6A6E - chains A and B; structure by X-ray diffraction, 2.09 A resolution.

# Chain A (and B)
Name: Cysteine desulfurase
Organism: Fervidobacterium islandicum
Notes: EC 2.8.1.7; chain B of this document is another copy of the same molecule, construct and numbering; everything in this record applies to it too
UniProt: A0A1B0VPZ3 (A0A1B0VPZ3_FERIS); residue numbers follow UniProt; this construct covers 1-421
Amino-acid sequence (425 residues; numbered -3 to 421; the number before each row is that of its first residue; numbers below 1 keep their minus sign (Ser-3 is residue -3)):
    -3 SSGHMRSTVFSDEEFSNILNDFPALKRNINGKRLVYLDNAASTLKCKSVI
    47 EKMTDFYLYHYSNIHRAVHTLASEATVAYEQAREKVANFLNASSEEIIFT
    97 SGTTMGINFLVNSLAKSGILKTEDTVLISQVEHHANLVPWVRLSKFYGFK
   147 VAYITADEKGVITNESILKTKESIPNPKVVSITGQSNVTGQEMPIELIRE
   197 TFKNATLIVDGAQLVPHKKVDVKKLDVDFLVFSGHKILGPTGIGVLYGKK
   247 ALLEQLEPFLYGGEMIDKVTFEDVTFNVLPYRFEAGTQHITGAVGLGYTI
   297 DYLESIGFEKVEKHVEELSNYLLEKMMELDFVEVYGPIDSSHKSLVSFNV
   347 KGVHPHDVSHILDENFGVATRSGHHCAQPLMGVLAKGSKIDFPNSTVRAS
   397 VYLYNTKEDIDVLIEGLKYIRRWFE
Not modelled in the structure: -3 to -1
Construct notes: expression tag (-3 to 0)
Modified residues: Cys372 (S-mercaptocysteine; CSS)
Covalently attached groups: pyridoxal phosphate (PLP) linked to Lys232
Ligand contacts: pyridoxal phosphate (PLP): Ala36, Gly98, Thr99, Thr100, His129, Ala131, Thr179, Gln181, Asn183, Asp206, Ala208, Gln209, Ser229, His231
Reported in the primary citation:
  - catalytic residues: Cys372 (proposed by the authors, not directly observed)

# Interface between chain A and chain B
Contacting residue pairs - 168 pairs, chain A then chain B:
  Pro19(A) - Tyr55(B)
  Ala20(A) - Leu54(B)  hydrogen bond (backbone-backbone)
  Arg23(A) - Tyr55(B)  hydrogen bond (side chain-backbone)
  Arg23(A) - His56(B)
  Arg23(A) - Leu67(B)
  Arg23(A) - Glu70(B)  salt bridge
  Ile25(A) - Thr66(B)
  Leu30(A) - Leu67(B)  hydrophobic
  Tyr32(A) - Ser58(B)  hydrogen bond
  Asp34(A) - His65(B)  salt bridge
  Ala37(A) - Asn59(B)  hydrogen bond (backbone-side chain)
  Ser38(A) - Tyr57(B)  hydrogen bond
  Thr39(A) - Tyr57(B)
  Lys41(A) - Tyr53(B)
  Lys41(A) - Leu54(B)
  Lys41(A) - Tyr57(B)
  Lys43(A) - Leu54(B)
  Ile46(A) - Thr50(B)
  Ile46(A) - Tyr53(B)  hydrophobic
  Thr50(A) - Ile46(B)
  Thr50(A) - Thr50(B)  hydrogen bond
  Tyr53(A) - Lys41(B)
  Tyr53(A) - Ile46(B)  hydrophobic
  Tyr53(A) - Pro236(B)
  Tyr53(A) - Thr237(B)  hydrogen bond (side chain-backbone)
  Leu54(A) - Pro19(B)
  Leu54(A) - Ala20(B)  hydrogen bond (backbone-backbone)
  Leu54(A) - Lys41(B)
  Leu54(A) - Lys43(B)
  Leu54(A) - Ile46(B)  hydrophobic
  Tyr55(A) - Pro19(B)
  Tyr55(A) - Arg23(B)  hydrogen bond (backbone-side chain)
  His56(A) - Arg23(B)
  Tyr57(A) - Ser38(B)  hydrogen bond
  Tyr57(A) - Thr39(B)
  Tyr57(A) - Lys41(B)
  Tyr57(A) - His231(B)
  Tyr57(A) - Thr237(B)
  Ser58(A) - Tyr32(B)  hydrogen bond
  Asn59(A) - Ala37(B)  hydrogen bond (side chain-backbone)
  Asn59(A) - His231(B)
  Asn59(A) - Arg367(B)  hydrogen bond (backbone-side chain)
  His61(A) - Arg367(B)  hydrogen bond (backbone-side chain)
  Arg62(A) - Arg367(B)  hydrogen bond (backbone-side chain)
  Arg62(A) - Cys372(B)
  Val64(A) - His352(B)
  Val64(A) - Ser355(B)
  Val64(A) - His356(B)
  His65(A) - Tyr32(B)
  His65(A) - Asp34(B)  salt bridge
  His65(A) - Asp359(B)
  His65(A) - Ala365(B)
  His65(A) - Thr366(B)
  His65(A) - Arg367(B)
  Thr66(A) - Arg23(B)
  Thr66(A) - Ile25(B)
  Thr66(A) - Asp359(B)  hydrogen bond
  Leu67(A) - Arg23(B)
  Leu67(A) - Leu30(B)  hydrophobic
  Ala68(A) - Arg367(B)
  Glu70(A) - Arg23(B)  salt bridge
  Thr100(A) - Tyr257(B)
  Thr100(A) - Ala281(B)
  Thr100(A) - Gly282(B)
  Asn104(A) - Leu256(B)
  Asn104(A) - Tyr257(B)  hydrogen bond (side chain-backbone)
  Lys112(A) - Phe142(B)
  Gln126(A) - Phe267(B)
  His130(A) - Gly258(B)
  His130(A) - Gly259(B)
  His130(A) - Ile262(B)
  His130(A) - Val265(B)
  Leu133(A) - Val265(B)  hydrophobic
  Val134(A) - Tyr257(B)  hydrophobic
  Val134(A) - Ile262(B)  hydrophobic
  Val134(A) - Val265(B)  hydrophobic
  Val134(A) - Val270(B)  hydrophobic
  Pro135(A) - Tyr257(B)
  Val137(A) - Phe267(B)
  Val137(A) - Glu268(B)
  Val137(A) - Asp269(B)
  Arg138(A) - Glu253(B)  salt bridge
  Arg138(A) - Tyr257(B)
  Arg138(A) - Phe272(B)
  Leu139(A) - Tyr257(B)  hydrophobic
  Lys141(A) - Glu268(B)  hydrogen bond (side chain-backbone)
  Lys141(A) - Asp269(B)  salt bridge
  Phe142(A) - Lys112(B)
  Phe142(A) - Glu253(B)
  Tyr149(A) - Phe267(B)  hydrogen bond (side chain-backbone)
  His231(A) - Tyr57(B)
  His231(A) - Asn59(B)
  His231(A) - Thr283(B)
  Pro236(A) - Tyr53(B)
  Thr237(A) - Tyr53(B)  hydrogen bond (backbone-side chain)
  Thr237(A) - Tyr57(B)
  Thr237(A) - Gln284(B)
  Thr237(A) - His285(B)  hydrogen bond (backbone-side chain)
  Thr237(A) - Ile286(B)  hydrogen bond (side chain-backbone)
  Thr237(A) - Thr287(B)  hydrogen bond (side chain-backbone)
  Gly238(A) - His285(B)
  Glu253(A) - Arg138(B)  salt bridge
  Glu253(A) - Phe142(B)
  Phe255(A) - Phe255(B)  hydrophobic
  Phe255(A) - Leu256(B)  hydrophobic
  Leu256(A) - Asn104(B)
  Leu256(A) - Phe255(B)  hydrophobic
  Tyr257(A) - Thr100(B)
  Tyr257(A) - Asn104(B)  hydrogen bond (backbone-side chain)
  Tyr257(A) - Val134(B)  hydrophobic
  Tyr257(A) - Pro135(B)
  Tyr257(A) - Arg138(B)
  Tyr257(A) - Leu139(B)  hydrophobic
  Gly258(A) - His130(B)
  Gly259(A) - His130(B)
  Gly259(A) - Cys372(B)
  Glu260(A) - Cys372(B)
  Ile262(A) - His130(B)
  Ile262(A) - Val134(B)  hydrophobic
  Ile262(A) - Cys372(B)
  Ile262(A) - Gln374(B)
  Asp263(A) - Gln374(B)  hydrogen bond (backbone-side chain)
  Lys264(A) - Gln374(B)
  Val265(A) - His130(B)
  Val265(A) - Leu133(B)  hydrophobic
  Val265(A) - Val134(B)  hydrophobic
  Val265(A) - Gln374(B)  hydrogen bond (backbone-side chain)
  Val265(A) - Pro375(B)
  Thr266(A) - Pro375(B)
  Phe267(A) - Gln126(B)
  Phe267(A) - Val137(B)
  Phe267(A) - Tyr149(B)  hydrogen bond (backbone-side chain)
  Phe267(A) - Pro375(B)  hydrophobic
  Glu268(A) - Val137(B)
  Glu268(A) - Lys141(B)  hydrogen bond (backbone-side chain)
  Asp269(A) - Val137(B)
  Asp269(A) - Lys141(B)  salt bridge
  Val270(A) - Val134(B)  hydrophobic
  Val270(A) - Arg138(B)
  Phe272(A) - Arg138(B)
  Ala281(A) - Thr100(B)
  Gly282(A) - Thr100(B)
  Thr283(A) - His231(B)  hydrogen bond
  His285(A) - Thr237(B)  hydrogen bond
  His285(A) - Gly238(B)
  His285(A) - His285(B)  hydrogen bond
  Ile286(A) - Thr237(B)  hydrogen bond (backbone-side chain)
  Thr287(A) - Thr237(B)  hydrogen bond (backbone-side chain)
  His352(A) - Ala63(B)  hydrogen bond (side chain-backbone)
  Ser355(A) - Val64(B)
  Asp359(A) - His65(B)
  Asp359(A) - Thr66(B)  hydrogen bond
  Ala365(A) - His65(B)
  Thr366(A) - Val64(B)
  Thr366(A) - His65(B)
  Arg367(A) - Asn59(B)
  Arg367(A) - Arg62(B)
  Arg367(A) - Val64(B)
  Ser368(A) - Val64(B)
  Cys372(A) - Gly259(B)
  Cys372(A) - Glu260(B)
  Gln374(A) - Ile262(B)
  Gln374(A) - Asp263(B)  hydrogen bond (side chain-backbone)
  Gln374(A) - Lys264(B)
  Gln374(A) - Val265(B)  hydrogen bond (side chain-backbone)
  Pro375(A) - Val265(B)  hydrophobic
  Pro375(A) - Thr266(B)
  Pro375(A) - Phe267(B)  hydrophobic
Also at the interface, not in a pair above, chain A (91 interface residues in all): Leu40, Cys42, Met49, Ile60, Ala63, Ser97, Ala131, Tyr143, Gln284, Gly288, Val379
Also at the interface, not in a pair above, chain B (89 interface residues in all): Leu40, Cys42, Met49, Ala68, Ala131, Tyr143, Gly288, Ser368, Val379

# Summary
91 residues of chain A face 89 of chain B across their interface, with 37 hydrogen bonds and 8 salt bridges.
Polar pairs include Arg23(A)-Glu70(B), Asp34(A)-His65(B) and Arg138(A)-Glu253(B). Covalently linked pyridoxal
phosphate: at Lys232(A). From the paper: the catalytic residue Cys372(A).
Both chains are Cysteine desulfurase (Fervidobacterium islandicum). Entry 6A6E (Crystal structure of
thermostable Cysteine desulfurase (FiSufS) from thermophilic Fervidobacterium Islandicum AW-1) was determined
by X-ray diffraction, deposited together with 6A6F and 6A6G.
